4WST - chains G and J of the 6 polymer chains in the assembly; structure by X-ray diffraction, 2.40 A resolution.

[Chain G]
Protein: Hemagglutinin HA1 chain
From: Influenza A virus
Sequence (334 residues; each row starts with the number of its first residue; numbers below 1 keep their minus sign (Ala-4 is residue -4)):
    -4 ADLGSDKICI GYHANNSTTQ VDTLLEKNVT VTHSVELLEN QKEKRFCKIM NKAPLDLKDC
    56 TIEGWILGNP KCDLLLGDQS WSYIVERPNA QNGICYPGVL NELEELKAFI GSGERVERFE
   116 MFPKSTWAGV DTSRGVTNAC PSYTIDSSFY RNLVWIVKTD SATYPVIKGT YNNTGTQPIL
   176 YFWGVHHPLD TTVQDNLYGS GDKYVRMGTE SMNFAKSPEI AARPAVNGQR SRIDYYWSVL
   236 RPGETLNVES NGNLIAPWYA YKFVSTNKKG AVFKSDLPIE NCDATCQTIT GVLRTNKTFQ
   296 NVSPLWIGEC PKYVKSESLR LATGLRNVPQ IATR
Not modelled in the structure: -4 to -1, 325-329
Cystine bridges: Cys42-Cys277, Cys55-Cys67, Cys90-Cys135, Cys281-Cys305
Glycans and other covalent adducts: N-acetylglucosamine (NAG) linked to Asn11, Asn23, Asn167

[Chain J]
Protein: Hemagglutinin HA2 chain
From: Influenza A virus
Sequence (181 residues; each row starts with the number of its first residue):
     1 GIFGAIAGFI EGGWTGMIDG WYGYHHENSQ GSGYAADRES TQKAIDGITN KVNSIINKMN
    61 TQFEAVDHEF SNLERRIGNL NKRMEDGFLD VWTYNAELLV LLENERTLDL HDANVKNLYE
   121 KVKSQLRDNA NDLGNGCFEF WHKCDNECME SVKNGTYDYP KYQKESKLNR QGIESGRLVP
   181 R
Not modelled in the structure: 169-181
Cystine bridges: Cys144-Cys148

[Chain G / chain J interface]
Residue-residue contacts (12):
  Thr18(G) with Asn50(J)
  Leu19(G) with Asn50(J), hydrogen bond (backbone-side chain); Lys51(J), hydrogen bond (backbone-backbone); Glu103(J)
  Leu20(G) with Gly47(J); Asn50(J); Lys51(J); Leu110(J), hydrophobic
  Glu21(G) with Lys43(J), salt bridge; Asn50(J)
  Lys22(G) with Asn50(J); Ser54(J), hydrogen bond
Also at the interface, not in a pair above, chain J (10 interface residues in all): Asp46, Ile48, Arg106

[Summary]
Chain G and chain J form an interface of 5 and 10 residues respectively; the contacts include 3 hydrogen bonds
and 1 salt bridge. Polar contacts include Glu21(G)-Lys43(J), Leu19(G)-Asn50(J) and Lys22(G)-Ser54(J).
N-acetylglucosamine is covalently linked to Asn11(G), Asn23(G) and Asn167(G).
Here chain G is Hemagglutinin HA1 chain and chain J is Hemagglutinin HA2 chain, both from Influenza A virus.
Entry 4WST (The crystal structure of hemagglutinin from A/Taiwan/1/2013 influenza virus) was determined by
X-ray diffraction, deposited together with 4WSU, 4WSV, 4WSW and 4WSX.
